Entry 6OGM (X-ray diffraction, 1.86 A resolution); this record covers chains A and F of the 6 polymer chains in the assembly.

Chain A (and F):
Name: 4-oxalocrotonate tautomerase
Source organism: Burkholderia lata (strain ATCC 17760 / DSM 23089 / LMG 22485 / NCIMB 9086 / R18194 / 383)
Notes: fragment: Subunit beta; chain F of this document is another copy of the same molecule, construct and numbering; everything in this record applies to it too
Reference sequence: Q392K7 (Q392K7_BURL3); residues 66-127 here correspond to UniProt positions 67-128 (UniProt number = residue number + 1)
Sequence (64 residues; numbered 64 to 127; the number before each row is that of its first residue):
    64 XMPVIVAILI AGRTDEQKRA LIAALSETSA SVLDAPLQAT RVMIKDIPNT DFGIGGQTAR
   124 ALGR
Not modelled in the structure: 126-127 (chain F: 127)
Construct notes: modified residue (64); initiating methionine (65)
Modified positions: FMT (formic acid) at position 64
Reported in the primary citation:
  - mutagenesis - R76A (746-fold), R127A (98-fold): decreased catalytic activity
  - mutagenesis - R104A: unchanged catalytic activity

Interface between chain A and chain F:
Pairs across the interface - 7 pairs, chain A then chain F:
  FMT_64(A) - Arg104(F)
  Met65(A) - Met106(F)  hydrophobic
  Val67(A) - Met106(F)  hydrophobic
  Ala102(A) - Arg104(F)  hydrogen bond (backbone-side chain)
  Arg104(A) - FMT_64(F)
  Arg104(A) - Arg104(F)
  Met106(A) - Met65(F)  hydrophobic
Other interface residues (no listed pair), chain F (5 interface residues in all): Val67

In short:
Chain A and chain F form an interface of 6 and 5 residues respectively; the contacts include 1 hydrogen bond.
The hydrogen-bonded pair is Ala102(A)-Arg104(F). From the paper: R76A and R127A of chain A reduce catalytic
activity; R104A of chain A leaves catalytic activity unchanged.
Both chains are 4-oxalocrotonate tautomerase (Burkholderia lata (strain ATCC 17760 / DSM 23089 / LMG 22485 /
NCIMB 9086 / R18194 / 383)). Entry 6OGM (Crystal structure of apo unFused 4-OT) was determined by X-ray
diffraction.
